PDB entry 9BG0 | X-ray diffraction, 1.64 A resolution | chains A and D

Chain A:
Name: GTPase NRas
Organism: Homo sapiens
Notes: EC 3.6.5.2
UniProt: P01111 (RASN_HUMAN); numbering as in UniProt (aligned over 1-169)
Amino-acid sequence (170 residues; each row starts with the number of its first residue; numbering starts at 0):
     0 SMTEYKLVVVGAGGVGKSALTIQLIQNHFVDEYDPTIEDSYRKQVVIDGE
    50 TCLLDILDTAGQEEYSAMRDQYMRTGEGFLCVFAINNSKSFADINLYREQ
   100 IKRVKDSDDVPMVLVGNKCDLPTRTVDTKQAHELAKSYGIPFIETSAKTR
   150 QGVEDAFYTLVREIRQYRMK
Unresolved in the structure: 0
Construct notes: expression tag (0)
Curated features (UniProtKB/Swiss-Prot):
  - region: Tyr166 to Lys169 (Hypervariable region)
  - motif: Tyr32 to Tyr40 (Effector region)
  - binding site (GTP): Gly10 to Ala18, Val29, Asp30, Asp57 to Gln61, Asn116 to Asp119
  - modified residue: Ser89 (Phosphoserine)
  - glycosylation: Thr35 (Microbial infection: O-linked (Glc) threonine)
  - natural variant: Gly12 (G12C: In leukemia; G12D: In KNEN and JMML), Gly13 (G13D: In RALD and JMML; G13R: In CMNS and colorectal cancer), Pro34 (P34L: In KNEN), Thr50 (T50I: In NS6), Gly60 (G60E: In NS6), Gln61 (Q61K: In CMNS and NCMS; Q61R: In CMNS, NCMS, KNEN and NMTC2)
  - mutagenesis: Ser89 (S89A: Abolished phosphorylation by STK19), Arg164 (R164A: Loss of GTP-binding activity)
Metal / ion sites: Mg2+: Ser17, Thr35 (together with GMP-PNP)
Ligand contacts:
  - A1AHB ((1R,2S)-N-[(1P,7S,9S,13R,20M)-21-ethyl-20-{2-[(1R)-1-methoxyethyl]-5-(4-methylpiperazin-1-yl)pyridin-3-yl}-17,17-dimethyl-8,14-dioxo-15-oxa-4-thia-9,21,27,28-tetraazapentacyclo[17.5.2.1~2,5~.1~9,13~.0~22,26~]octacosa-1(24),2,5(28),19,22,25-hexaen-7-yl]-2-methylcyclopropane-1-carboxamide): Pro34, Thr35, Ile36, Ala59, Gln61, Tyr64, Met67
  - GMP-PNP (GNP; phosphoaminophosphonic acid-guanylate ester): Ala11, Gly12, Gly13, Val14, Gly15, Lys16, Ser17, Ala18, Phe28, Val29, Asp30, Glu31, Tyr32, Asp33, Pro34, Thr35, Thr58, Ala59, Gly60, Gln61, Asn116, Lys117, Asp119, Leu120, Ser145, Ala146, Lys147

Chain D:
Name: Peptidyl-prolyl cis-trans isomerase A
Organism: Homo sapiens
Notes: EC 5.2.1.8
UniProt: P62937 (PPIA_HUMAN); residue numbers follow UniProt; this construct covers 1-165
Amino-acid sequence (166 residues; numbered 0 to 165; the number before each row is that of its first residue; numbering starts at 0):
     0 SMVNPTVFFDIAVDGEPLGRVSFELFADKVPKTAENFRALSTGEKGFGYK
    50 GSCFHRIIPGFMCQGGDFTRHNGTGGKSIYGEKFEDENFILKHTGPGILS
   100 MANAGPNTNGSQFFICTAKTEWLDGKHVVFGKVKEGMNIVEAMERFGSRN
   150 GKTSKKITIADCGQLE
Unresolved in the structure: 0-1
Construct notes: expression tag (0)
Curated features (UniProtKB/Swiss-Prot):
  - modified residue: Met1 (N-acetylmethionine), Val2 (N-acetylvaline), Lys28 (N6-acetyllysine), Lys44 (N6-acetyllysine), Lys76 (N6-acetyllysine), Ser77 (Phosphoserine), Lys82 (N6-acetyllysine), Thr93 (Phosphothreonine), Lys125 (N6-acetyllysine), Lys131 (N6-acetyllysine), Lys133 (N6-acetyllysine)
  - glycosylation: Asn108 (N-linked (GlcNAc...) asparagine)
  - cross-link (Glycyl lysine isopeptide (Lys-Gly)): Lys28 (interchain with G-Cter in SUMO2), Lys82 (interchain with G-Cter in SUMO2)
  - mutagenesis: Arg55 (R55A: Loss of peptidyl-prolyl cis-trans isomerase activity. No loss of its interaction with BSG/CD147 or its ability to induce leukocyte chemotaxis. No effect on its interaction with MAP3K5/ASK1 ...), Phe60 (F60A: Loss of ability to stimulate MAPK/ERK phosphorylation), Arg69 (R69A: No effect on peptidyl-prolyl cis-trans isomerase activity. Reduced interaction with BSG/CD147 and ability to induce leukocyte chemotaxis), His70 (H70A: No effect on peptidyl-prolyl cis-trans isomerase activity. Reduced interaction with BSG/CD147 and ability to induce leukocyte chemotaxis), Thr107 (T107A: No effect on peptidyl-prolyl cis-trans isomerase activity. Reduced interaction with BSG/CD147 and ability to induce leukocyte chemotaxis), Phe113 (F113A: Reduced ability to stimulate MAPK/ERK phosphorylation), Trp121 (W121A: 200-fold decrease of sensitivity to CsA. Reduced ability to stimulate MAPK/ERK phosphorylation; W121E: Loss of peptidyl-prolyl cis-trans isomerase activity ...), Lys125 (K125Q: Acetylation-mimetic mutant; no effect on its interaction with TARDBP; K125R: Loss of acetylation and interaction with TARDBP), His126 (H126A: Loss of peptidyl-prolyl cis-trans isomerase activity and interaction with HCV NS5A. Loss of ability to stimulate MAPK/ERK phosphorylation)
Ligand contacts: A1AHB ((1R,2S)-N-[(1P,7S,9S,13R,20M)-21-ethyl-20-{2-[(1R)-1-methoxyethyl]-5-(4-methylpiperazin-1-yl)pyridin-3-yl}-17,17-dimethyl-8,14-dioxo-15-oxa-4-thia-9,21,27,28-tetraazapentacyclo[17.5.2.1~2,5~.1~9,13~.0~22,26~]octacosa-1(24),2,5(28),19,22,25-hexaen-7-yl]-2-methylcyclopropane-1-carboxamide): Arg55, Ile57, Phe60, Met61, Gln63, Gly72, Ala101, Asn102, Ala103, Gln111, Phe113, Trp121, Leu122, His126, Arg148

How chain A and chain D interact:
Contacting residue pairs (12):
  Glu31(A) - Arg69(D)  salt bridge
  Glu31(A) - Asn71(D)  hydrogen bond
  Glu31(A) - Thr73(D)  hydrogen bond
  Tyr32(A) - Thr73(D)
  Asp33(A) - Thr73(D)
  Pro34(A) - Arg55(D)  hydrogen bond (backbone-side chain)
  Ile36(A) - Arg55(D)
  Ile36(A) - Asn149(D)
  Glu37(A) - Arg148(D)  salt bridge
  Glu37(A) - Asn149(D)  hydrogen bond (backbone-side chain)
  Asp38(A) - Asn149(D)  hydrogen bond
  Tyr64(A) - Trp121(D)  hydrogen bond
Interface residues without a listed pair, chain A (10 interface residues in all): Glu63, Gln70
Interface residues without a listed pair, chain D (11 interface residues in all): Ile57, Ala103, Leu122, Lys125

In short:
10 residues of chain A face 11 of chain D across their interface, with 6 hydrogen bonds and 2 salt bridges.
Among the polar pairs are Glu31(A)-Arg69(D), Glu37(A)-Arg148(D) and Glu31(A)-Asn71(D). Compound A1AHB is bound
between chain A and chain D. Chain A binds GMP-PNP.
Here chain A is GTPase NRas and chain D is Peptidyl-prolyl cis-trans isomerase A, both from Homo sapiens.
Entry 9BG0 (Tri-complex of Daraxonrasib (RMC-6236), NRAS WT, and CypA) was determined by X-ray diffraction
together with 9BG1, 9BG2, 9BG3, 9BG4, 9BG5, 9BG6 and 7 further entries from the same study.
